PDB entry 8HEE | electron microscopy, 3.20 A resolution | chains N and J of the 15 polymer chains in the assembly

Chain N:
Protein: VP3 of capsid protein
From: Foot-and-mouth disease virus
Amino-acid sequence (221 residues; numbered 1 to 221; the number before each row is that of its first residue):
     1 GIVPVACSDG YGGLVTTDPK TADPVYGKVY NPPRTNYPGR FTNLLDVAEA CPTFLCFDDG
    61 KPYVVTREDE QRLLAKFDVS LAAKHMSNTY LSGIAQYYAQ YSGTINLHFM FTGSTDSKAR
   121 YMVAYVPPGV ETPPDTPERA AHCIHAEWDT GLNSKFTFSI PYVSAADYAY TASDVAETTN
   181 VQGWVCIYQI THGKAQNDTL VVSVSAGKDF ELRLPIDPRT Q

Chain J:
Protein: VP2 of capsid protein
From: Foot-and-mouth disease virus
Amino-acid sequence (218 residues; numbered 1 to 218; the number before each row is that of its first residue):
     1 DKKTEETTLL EDRTLTTRNG HTTSTTQSSV GVTYGYSTGE DHVSGPNTSG LETRVTQAER
    61 FFKKHLFNWT TDKPFGHLEK LKLPTDHKGV YGHLVDSFAY MRNGWDVEVS AVGNQFNGGC
   121 LLVAMVPEWK KFTPREKYQL TLFPHQFISP RTNMTAHITV PYLGVNRYDQ YKKHKPWTLV
   181 VMVVSPLTTS SIGATEIKVY ANIAPTHVHV AGELPSKE
Not modelled in the structure: 1-51

How chain N and chain J interact:
Pairs across the interface - 25 pairs, chain N then chain J:
  Pro-127(N) / Gly-212(J)
  Pro-127(N) / Glu-213(J)
  Pro-127(N) / Leu-214(J)  hydrophobic
  Pro-128(N) / Tyr-100(J)
  Pro-128(N) / Gln-170(J)
  Gly-129(N) / Leu-214(J)
  Val-130(N) / Leu-214(J)
  Val-130(N) / Pro-215(J)  hydrophobic
  Pro-134(N) / Pro-215(J)
  Arg-139(N) / Pro-215(J)
  Arg-139(N) / Ser-216(J)  hydrogen bond (side chain-backbone)
  Arg-139(N) / Glu-218(J)
  His-142(N) / Glu-213(J)
  His-142(N) / Leu-214(J)
  His-142(N) / Pro-215(J)
  His-142(N) / Ser-216(J)  hydrogen bond
  Cys-143(N) / Pro-215(J)  hydrophobic
  Val-163(N) / Tyr-100(J)
  Ser-164(N) / Tyr-100(J)
  Ala-165(N) / Tyr-100(J)
  Ala-165(N) / Asn-166(J)
  Ala-165(N) / Arg-167(J)  hydrogen bond (backbone-backbone)
  Ala-165(N) / Tyr-168(J)
  Ala-166(N) / Asn-166(J)
  Asp-167(N) / Arg-167(J)  salt bridge
Other interface residues (no listed pair), chain N (14 interface residues in all): Ile-144
Other interface residues (no listed pair), chain J (14 interface residues in all): Ala-99, Lys-172, Ala-211

In short:
The chain N/chain J interface involves 14 residues from each chain; the contacts include 3 hydrogen bonds and
1 salt bridge. Among the polar pairs are Asp-167(N)/Arg-167(J), Arg-139(N)/Ser-216(J) and
His-142(N)/Ser-216(J).
Here chain N is VP3 of capsid protein and chain J is VP2 of capsid protein, both from Foot-and-mouth disease
virus. Entry 8HEE (Pentamer of FMDV (A/TUR/14/98)) was determined by electron microscopy, deposited together
with 8HBI, 8HEG, 8HBG and 8HBJ.
